Entry 4ZNJ (X-ray diffraction, 2.53 A resolution); this record covers chain A.

[Chain A]
Name: Phage terminase large subunit
Source organism: Thermus phage P7426
UniProt: A7XXR1 (A7XXR1_9CAUD); residues 1-256 here = UniProt positions 1-256
Sequence (274 residues; row label = number of the first residue in the row; numbers below 1 keep their minus sign (Gly-4 is residue -4)):
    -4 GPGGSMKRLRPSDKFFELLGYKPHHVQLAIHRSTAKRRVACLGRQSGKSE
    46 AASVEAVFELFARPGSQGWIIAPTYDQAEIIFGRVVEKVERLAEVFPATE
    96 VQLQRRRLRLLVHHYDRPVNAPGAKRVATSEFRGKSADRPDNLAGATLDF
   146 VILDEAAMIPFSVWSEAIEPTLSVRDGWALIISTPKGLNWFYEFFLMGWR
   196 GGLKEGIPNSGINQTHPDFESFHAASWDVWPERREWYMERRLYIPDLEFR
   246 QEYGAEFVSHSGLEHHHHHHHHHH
Not modelled in the structure: -4 to 3, 254-269
Sequence notes: expression tag (-4 to 0, 257-269); engineered mutation Ala139 (Arg in A7XXR1)
What the authors report for this chain:
  - binding site for sulfate ion: Arg101
  - mutagenesis - R39A, E150A, R235A: abolished catalytic activity
  - mutagenesis - W231A, Y238A: decreased catalytic activity
  - mutagenesis - R101E: abolished binding to DNA
  - mutagenesis - R101E: unchanged catalytic activity
  - mutagenesis - R39A, R58A: unchanged binding to DNA

[Summary]
The paper reports a binding site for sulfate ion at Arg101; R39A, E150A and R235A abolish catalytic activity;
7 substitutions were tested in all.
Chain A is Phage terminase large subunit (Thermus phage P7426); the structure, Thermus Phage P74-26 Large
Terminase ATPase domain mutant R139A (I 2 3 space group), was determined by X-ray diffraction, deposited
together with 4ZNI, 4ZNK and 4ZNL.
